PDB entry 9C93 | X-ray diffraction, 1.85 A resolution | chain A

[Chain A]
Protein: Menin
Source organism: Homo sapiens
Reference sequence: O00255 (MEN1_HUMAN); residue numbers follow UniProt; this construct covers 2-457, 552-583
Sequence (507 residues; each row starts with the number of its first residue; note: 94 numbers in that range are skipped by the numbering (no residue carries them; nothing is unmodelled there); numbers below 1 keep their minus sign (Met-17 is residue -17)):
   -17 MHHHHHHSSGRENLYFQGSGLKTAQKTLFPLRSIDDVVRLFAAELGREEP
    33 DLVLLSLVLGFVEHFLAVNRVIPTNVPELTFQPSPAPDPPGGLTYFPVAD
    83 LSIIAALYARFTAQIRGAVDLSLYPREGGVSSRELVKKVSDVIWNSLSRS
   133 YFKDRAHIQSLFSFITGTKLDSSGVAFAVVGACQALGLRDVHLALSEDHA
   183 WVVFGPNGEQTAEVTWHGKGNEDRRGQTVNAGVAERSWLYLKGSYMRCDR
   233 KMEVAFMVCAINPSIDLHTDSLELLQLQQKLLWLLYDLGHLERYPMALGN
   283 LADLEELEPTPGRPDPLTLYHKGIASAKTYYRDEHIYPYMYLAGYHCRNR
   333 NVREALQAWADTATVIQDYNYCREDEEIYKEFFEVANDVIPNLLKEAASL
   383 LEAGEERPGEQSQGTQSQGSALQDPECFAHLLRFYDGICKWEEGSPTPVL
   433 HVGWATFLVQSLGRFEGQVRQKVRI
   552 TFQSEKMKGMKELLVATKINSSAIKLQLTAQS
Unresolved in the structure: -17 to 1, 57-58, 61-62, 104-110, 201-203, 386-400
Construct notes: initiating methionine (-17); expression tag (-16 to 1); engineered mutation Thr5 (Ala in O00255)
Bound ions: K+: Tyr351, Asn352, Lys422, Trp423, Glu425, Ser427
Ligand contacts: A1AVF ((1R,5R)-2-({5-fluoro-2-[(5-{7-[(1-methylcyclopropyl)methyl]-2,7-diazaspiro[3.5]nonan-2-yl}-1,2,4-triazin-6-yl)oxy]phenyl}methyl)-2-azabicyclo[3.1.0]hexan-3-one): Ser155, Leu177, Ser178, Glu179, Asp180, His181, Ala182, Phe238, Cys241, Ala242, Tyr276, Met278, Tyr319, Met322, Tyr323, Glu363
Curated features (UniProtKB/Swiss-Prot):
  - natural variant: Pro12 (P12L: In MEN1), Leu22 (L22R: In MEN1), Glu26 (E26K: In parathyroid adenoma and MEN1), Leu39 (L39W: In MEN1), Gly42 (G42D: In MEN1), Glu45 (E45G: In MEN1; E45K: In MEN1), Leu89 to Ala95 (deletion: In MEN1), Arg98 (R98L: In MEN1), Gly110 (G110E: In MEN1), Lys119 (deletion: In MEN1), Lys135 (K135I: In MEN1), His139 (H139D: In MEN1; H139P: In MEN1; H139R: In MEN1; H139Y: In MEN1), 73 further natural variant entries in UniProt
  - mutagenesis: Ala182 (A182F: Reduced interaction with KMT2A), Met278 (M278W: Loss of interaction with KMT2A and JUND), Asp285 (D285R: Reduced interaction with KMT2A; when associated with R-288 and R-290), Glu288 (E288R: Reduced interaction with KMT2A; when associated with R-285 and R-290), Glu290 (E290R: Reduced interaction with KMT2A; when associated with R-285 and R-288), Tyr319 (Y319A: Reduced interaction with KMT2A), Tyr323 (Y323A: Reduced interaction with KMT2A), Glu366 (E366A: Reduced interaction with KMT2A; when associated with A-370), Asp370 (D370A: Reduced interaction with KMT2A; when associated with A-366)

[In short]
Ligands of chain A: compound A1AVF. Tyr351, Asn352, Lys422, Trp423, Glu425 and Ser427 coordinate K+. UniProt
lists 9 mutagenesis sites.
Chain A is Menin (Homo sapiens); the structure, Crystal structure of menin in complex with inhibitor compound
26, was determined by X-ray diffraction (same publication as 9C92 and 9C94).
